Entry 6MKR (X-ray diffraction, 3.35 A resolution); this record covers chains C and A of the 4 polymer chains in the assembly.

== Chain C ==
Molecule: H-2 class II histocompatibility antigen, A-B alpha chain
Source organism: Mus musculus
Reference sequence: P14434 (HA2B_MOUSE); residues 0-178 here correspond to UniProt positions 27-205 (UniProt number = residue number + 27)
Chain sequence (179 residues; row label = number of the first residue in the row; numbering starts at 0):
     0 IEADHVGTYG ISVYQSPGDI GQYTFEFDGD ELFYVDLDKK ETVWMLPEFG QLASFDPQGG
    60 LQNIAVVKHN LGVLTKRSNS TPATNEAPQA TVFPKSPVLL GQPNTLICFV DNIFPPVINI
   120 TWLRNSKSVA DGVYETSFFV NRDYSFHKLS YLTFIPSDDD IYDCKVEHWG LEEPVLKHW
Disordered / not traced: 101, 120-123
Disulfide bonds: Cys-107/Cys-163
UniProt features mapped onto this chain:
  - glycosylation: Asn-118 (N-linked (GlcNAc...) asparagine)

== Chain A ==
Molecule: 5287 TCR alpha chain
Source organism: Mus musculus
Chain sequence (208 residues; numbered 0 to 207; the number before each row is that of its first residue; numbering starts at 0):
     0 MQQVRQSPQS LTVWEGETAI LNCSYENSAF DYFPWYQQFP GEGPALLISI LSVSDKKEDG
    60 RFTIFFNKRE KKLSLHIADS QPGDSATYFC AASETGANTG KLTFGHGTIL RVHPNIQNPD
   120 PAVYQLRDSK SSDKSVCLFT DFDSQTNVSQ SKDSDVYITD KCVLDMRSMD FKSNSAVAWS
   180 NKSDFACANA FNNSIIPEDT FFPSPESS
Disordered / not traced: 0, 130-133, 181-183, 203-207
Disulfide bonds: Cys-22/Cys-89, Cys-136/Cys-186

== How chain C and chain A interact ==
Pairs across the interface (8):
  Asp-55(C) / Thr-98(A)
  Gln-57(C) / Asn-97(A)
  Gly-58(C) / Ala-96(A)
  Gly-58(C) / Asn-97(A)
  Gln-61(C) / Asn-97(A)
  Gln-61(C) / Thr-98(A)
  Gln-61(C) / Gly-99(A)
  Asn-62(C) / Asn-97(A)

== Overview ==
5 residues of chain C face 4 of chain A across their interface.
Here chain C is H-2 class II histocompatibility antigen, A-B alpha chain and chain A is 5287 TCR alpha chain,
both from Mus musculus. Entry 6MKR (5287 TCR bound to IAb Padi4) was determined by X-ray diffraction (same
publication as 6MKD, 6MNG, 6MNM, 6MNN and 6MNO).
